6WP9 - chains A and E; structure by X-ray diffraction, 2.00 A resolution.

# Chain A (and E)
Name: AvaR1
Organism: Streptomyces avermitilis
Notes: chain E of this document is another copy of the same molecule, construct and numbering; everything in this record applies to it too
Reference sequence: Q82H41 (Q82H41_STRAW); residues 1-234 here = UniProt positions 1-234
Amino-acid sequence (245 residues; numbered -10 to 234; the number before each row is that of its first residue; numbers below 1 keep their minus sign (Gly-10 is residue -10)):
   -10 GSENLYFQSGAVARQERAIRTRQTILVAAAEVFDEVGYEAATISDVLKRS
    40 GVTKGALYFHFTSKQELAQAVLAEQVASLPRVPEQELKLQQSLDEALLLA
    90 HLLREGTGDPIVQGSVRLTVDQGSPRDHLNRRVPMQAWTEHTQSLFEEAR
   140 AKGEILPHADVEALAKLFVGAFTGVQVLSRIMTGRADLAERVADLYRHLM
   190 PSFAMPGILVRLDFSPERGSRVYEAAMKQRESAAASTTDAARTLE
Unresolved in the structure: -10 to 6, 218-234 (chain E: -10 to -1, 218-234)
Sequence notes: expression tag (-10 to 0); conflict Val1 (Met in Q82H41)
Residues lining bound ligands: Avenolide (XVR; (5S)-5-[(6R)-6-hydroxy-6-methyl-5-oxooctyl]furan-2(5H)-one): Gln64, Glu84, Ala85, Leu88, Val105, Thr108, Val109, Met124, Trp127, His130, Thr131, Phe157, Val158, Phe161, Thr162, Gln165, Tyr185
Reported in the primary citation:
  - binding site for Avenolide: Gln64, Ala85, Leu88, Thr108, Trp127, His130, Thr131, Val158, Phe161, Thr162, Gln165
  - conformationally variable residues (side-chain flip): Gln64, Thr108, Trp127, Gln165

# Interface between chain A and chain E
Pairs across the interface (60; chain A residue first):
  Asp23(A) with Gln111(E), hydrogen bond (backbone-side chain)
  Arg106(A) with Gln111(E); Gly112(E), hydrogen bond (side chain-backbone)
  Thr108(A) with Arg169(E); Ile170(E)
  Val109(A) with Val109(E), hydrophobic; Arg169(E), hydrogen bond (backbone-side chain)
  Asp110(A) with Asp110(E); Gln111(E), hydrogen bond (side chain-backbone); Arg169(E)
  Gln111(A) with Asp23(E), hydrogen bond (side chain-backbone); Arg106(E); Asp110(E), hydrogen bond (backbone-side chain); Arg169(E)
  Gly112(A) with Arg106(E), hydrogen bond (backbone-side chain)
  Arg120(A) with Ile170(E)
  Arg121(A) with Ile170(E); Met171(E), hydrogen bond (side chain-backbone)
  Met124(A) with Leu167(E), hydrophobic; Ile170(E), hydrophobic; Met171(E), hydrophobic
  Gln125(A) with Met171(E)
  Ala152(A) with Asp183(E)
  Leu153(A) with His187(E)
  Lys155(A) with Leu167(E); Arg180(E)
  Leu156(A) with Leu184(E), hydrophobic; His187(E)
  Gly159(A) with Gly163(E); Val164(E), hydrogen bond (backbone-backbone); Leu167(E)
  Ala160(A) with Ala160(E), hydrophobic
  Thr162(A) with Val166(E)
  Gly163(A) with Gly159(E); Gly163(E)
  Val164(A) with Gly159(E)
  Val166(A) with Thr162(E)
  Leu167(A) with Met124(E), hydrophobic; Lys155(E); Gly159(E)
  Arg169(A) with Thr108(E); Val109(E), hydrogen bond (side chain-backbone); Asp110(E); Gln111(E)
  Ile170(A) with Thr108(E); Arg120(E); Arg121(E), hydrogen bond (backbone-side chain); Met124(E), hydrophobic
  Met171(A) with Arg121(E), hydrogen bond (backbone-side chain); Met124(E), hydrophobic; Gln125(E)
  Asp183(A) with Ala152(E)
  Leu184(A) with Leu156(E), hydrophobic
  His187(A) with Leu153(E); Leu156(E); His187(E); Ser191(E), hydrogen bond
  Leu188(A) with His187(E); Leu188(E), hydrophobic
  Ser191(A) with His187(E), hydrogen bond
Other interface residues (no listed pair), chain A (37 interface residues in all): Glu24, Ser113, Val158, Arg174, Arg180, Pro190, Phe192
Other interface residues (no listed pair), chain E (36 interface residues in all): Glu24, Ser113, Val158, Arg186, Pro190

# Overview
37 residues of chain A and 36 residues of chain E are in contact; the contacts include 14 hydrogen bonds.
Polar contacts include Asp23(A)-Gln111(E), Arg106(A)-Gly112(E) and Val109(A)-Arg169(E). Bound to chain A:
Avenolide. The paper reports a binding site for Avenolide at Gln64(A), Ala85(A) and Leu88(A) among others;
conformational variability at Gln64(A), Thr108(A) and Trp127(A) among others.
Both chains are AvaR1 (Streptomyces avermitilis). Entry 6WP9 (AvaR1 bound to Avenolide) was determined by
X-ray diffraction, deposited together with 6WPA.
